PDB entry 4R4C | X-ray diffraction, 1.40 A resolution | chain A

[Chain A]
Molecule: Replication protein A 70 kDa DNA-binding subunit
Source organism: Homo sapiens
Notes: fragment: N-terminal domain
UniProt: P27694 (RFA1_HUMAN); residues 1-120 here = UniProt positions 1-120
Chain sequence (123 residues; row label = number of the first residue in the row; numbers below 1 keep their minus sign (Gly-2 is residue -2)):
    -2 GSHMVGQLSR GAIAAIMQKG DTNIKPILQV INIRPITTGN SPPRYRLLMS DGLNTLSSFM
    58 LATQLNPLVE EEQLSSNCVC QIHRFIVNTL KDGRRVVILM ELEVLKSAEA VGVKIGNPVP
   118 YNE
Sequence notes: expression tag (-2 to 0); engineered mutation Arg7 (Glu in P27694)
Swiss-Prot annotation at these positions:
  - modified residue: Met1 (N-acetylmethionine)
  - cross-link (Glycyl lysine isopeptide (Lys-Gly)): Lys22 (interchain with G-Cter in ubiquitin), Lys88 (interchain with G-Cter in ubiquitin)
  - mutagenesis: Arg41 (R41E: Loss of HELB-binding; when associated with E-43), Arg43 (R43E: Loss of HELB-binding; when associated with E-41)
Ligand contacts: 3HS (5-[4-({[4-(5-carboxyfuran-2-yl)-2-chlorobenzoyl]amino}methyl)phenyl]-1-(3,4-dichlorophenyl)-1H-pyrazole-3-carboxylic acid): Arg31, Ile33, Thr34, Arg41, Arg43, Ser54, Ser55, Phe56, Met57, Ala59, Thr60, Asn85, Leu87, Arg91, Arg92, Val93, Ile95, Met97

[Overview]
Ligands of chain A: compound 3HS. From UniProt: 2 mutagenesis sites.
Chain A is Replication protein A 70 kDa DNA-binding subunit (Homo sapiens); the structure, Structure of RPA70N
in complex with
5-(4-((4-(5-carboxyfuran-2-yl)-2-chlorobenzamido)methyl)phenyl)-1-(3,4-dichlorophenyl)-1H-pyrazole-3-carboxylic
acid, was determined by X-ray diffraction (same publication as 4R4I, 4R4O, 4R4Q and 4R4T).
